PDB entry 5PAG | X-ray diffraction, 1.36 A resolution | chains A and B

Chain A:
Molecule: Coagulation factor VII light chain
From: Homo sapiens
Notes: EC 3.4.21.21; fragment: factor vii heavy chain, residues 149-466
UniProt: P08709 (FA7_HUMAN); residues 149-212 here = UniProt positions 149-212
Sequence (64 residues; each row starts with the number of its first residue):
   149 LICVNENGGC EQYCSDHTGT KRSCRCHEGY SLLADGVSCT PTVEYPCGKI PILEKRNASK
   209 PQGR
Disordered / not traced: 149, 207-212
Curated features (UniProtKB/Swiss-Prot):
  - site: Arg212 (Cleavage)
  - glycosylation: Asn205 (N-linked (GlcNAc...) asparagine)
  - natural variant: Cys151 (C151S: In FA7D), Glu154 (E154K: In FA7D), Gly156 (G156S: In FA7D), Gly157 (G157C: In FA7D; G157S: In FA7D; G157V: In FA7D), Gln160 (Q160R: In FA7D), Ser171 (S171F: In FA7D), Gly177 (G177R: In FA7D), Leu181 (L181P: In FA7D), Asp183 (D183N: In FA7D), Ser186 (S186F: In FA7D), Pro189 (P189S: In FA7D), Pro194 (P194L: In FA7D; P194T: In FA7D), 4 further natural variant entries in UniProt
Disulfides: Cys151-Cys162, Cys158-Cys172, Cys174-Cys187

Chain B:
Molecule: Coagulation factor VII heavy chain
From: Homo sapiens
Notes: EC 3.4.21.21; fragment: factor vii heavy chain, residues 149-466
UniProt: P08709 (FA7_HUMAN); residues 213-466 here = UniProt positions 213-466
Sequence (254 residues; numbered 213 to 466; the number before each row is that of its first residue):
   213 IVGGKVCPKG ECPWQVLLLV NGAQLCGGTL INTIWVVSAA HCFDKIKNWR NLIAVLGEHD
   273 LSEHDGDEQS RRVAQVIIPS TYVPGTTNHD IALLRLHQPV VLTDHVVPLC LPERTFSERT
   333 LAFVRFSLVS GWGQLLDRGA TALELMVLNV PRLMTQDCLQ QSRKVGDSPN ITEYMFCAGY
   393 SDGSKDSCKG DSGGPHATHY RGTWYLTGIV SWGQGCATVG HFGVYTRVSQ YIEWLQKLMR
   453 SEPRPGVLLR APFP
Disordered / not traced: 375-381
Curated features (UniProtKB/Swiss-Prot):
  - active site (Charge relay system): His253, Asp302, Ser404
  - binding site (substrate): Asp398
  - glycosylation: Asn382 (N-linked (GlcNAc...) asparagine)
  - natural variant: Ile213 (I213N: In FA7D), Gly216 (G216D: In FA7D), Cys238 (C238F: In FA7D; C238Y: In FA7D), Gly240 (G240R: In FA7D), Thr241 (T241N: In FA7D), Ser250 (S250F: In FA7D), Ala251 (A251P: In FA7D; A251T: In FA7D), Ala252 (A252V: In FA7D), Cys254 (C254R: In FA7D; C254Y: In FA7D), Leu264 (L264P: In FA7D), Ala266 (A266T: In FA7D), Asp272 (D272N: In FA7D), 50 further natural variant entries in UniProt
Disulfides: Cys219-Cys224, Cys238-Cys254, Cys370-Cys389, Cys400-Cys428
Metal / ion sites: Ca2+: Glu270, Asp272, Glu275, Glu280
Small-molecule neighbours: 7YJ ((2R)-2-hydroxy-N-[[3-[5-hydroxy-4-(1H-pyrrolo[3,2-c]pyridin-2-yl)pyrazol-1-yl]phenyl]methyl]-3-methylbutanamide): Leu237, Cys238, His253, Cys254, Asp256, Lys257, Ser399, Cys400, Lys401, Ser404, Val422, Ser423, Trp424, Gly425, Gly427, Cys428

How chain A and chain B interact:
Contacting residue pairs (47):
  Cys151(A) - Arg331(B)
  Val152(A) - Arg331(B)
  Glu154(A) - Arg413(B)  hydrogen bond (backbone-side chain)
  Asn155(A) - Phe328(B)
  Asn155(A) - Thr332(B)  hydrogen bond
  Asn155(A) - Tyr412(B)
  Asn155(A) - Arg413(B)
  Gly157(A) - Arg413(B)  hydrogen bond (backbone-side chain)
  Cys158(A) - Arg413(B)  hydrogen bond (backbone-side chain)
  Glu159(A) - Tyr412(B)
  Glu159(A) - Arg413(B)
  Gln160(A) - Phe328(B)
  Gln160(A) - Tyr417(B)
  Tyr161(A) - Leu323(B)
  Tyr161(A) - Pro324(B)
  Tyr161(A) - Glu325(B)
  Tyr161(A) - Phe328(B)  hydrophobic
  Tyr161(A) - Tyr417(B)
  Arg173(A) - Glu325(B)  salt bridge
  His175(A) - Leu323(B)
  Tyr178(A) - Thr415(B)
  Tyr193(A) - Leu314(B)
  Tyr193(A) - Thr315(B)
  Tyr193(A) - Asp316(B)  hydrogen bond
  Pro194(A) - Val319(B)
  Cys195(A) - Pro320(B)
  Cys195(A) - Cys322(B)  disulfide
  Cys195(A) - Thr415(B)
  Gly196(A) - Trp226(B)
  Gly196(A) - Pro320(B)  hydrogen bond (backbone-backbone)
  Gly196(A) - Cys322(B)
  Gly196(A) - Thr415(B)
  Gly196(A) - Trp416(B)  hydrogen bond (backbone-backbone)
  Lys197(A) - Trp226(B)
  Lys197(A) - Val319(B)
  Lys197(A) - Gly414(B)  hydrogen bond (side chain-backbone)
  Lys197(A) - Thr415(B)  hydrogen bond
  Ile198(A) - Gly222(B)
  Ile198(A) - Glu223(B)
  Ile198(A) - Trp226(B)  hydrophobic
  Ile198(A) - Trp416(B)
  Pro199(A) - Asp316(B)
  Pro199(A) - Val319(B)
  Ile200(A) - Lys221(B)
  Ile200(A) - Glu223(B)
  Leu201(A) - Glu223(B)
  Lys203(A) - Asp316(B)  salt bridge
Interface residues without a listed pair, chain A (26 interface residues in all): Cys162, Asp164, Glu202, Arg204
Interface residues without a listed pair, chain B (25 interface residues in all): Pro225, Leu321, Thr327
Inter-chain disulfides: Cys195(A)-Cys322(B)

Summary:
The interface between chain A and chain B involves 26 residues on one side and 25 on the other; the contacts
include 1 disulfide bond, 9 hydrogen bonds and 2 salt bridges. Polar contacts include Arg173(A)-Glu325(B),
Lys203(A)-Asp316(B) and Glu154(A)-Arg413(B). Chain B binds compound 7YJ.
Chain A is Coagulation factor VII light chain and chain B is Coagulation factor VII heavy chain, both from
Homo sapiens; the structure, Crystal Structure of Factor VIIa in complex with
(2R)-2-hydroxy-N-[[3-[5-hydroxy-4-(1H-pyrrolo[3,2-c]pyridin-2-yl)pyrazol-1-yl]phenyl]methyl]-3-methylbutanamide;hydrobromide,
was determined by X-ray diffraction.
